Entry 7VXC (electron microscopy, 3.90 A resolution); this record covers chains D and C of the 4 polymer chains in the assembly.

# Chain D
Molecule: Spike glycoprotein
Source organism: Severe acute respiratory syndrome coronavirus 2
UniProtKB: P0DTC2 (SPIKE_SARS2); residue numbers follow UniProt; this construct covers 1-1208
Sequence (1261 residues; row label = number of the first residue in the row):
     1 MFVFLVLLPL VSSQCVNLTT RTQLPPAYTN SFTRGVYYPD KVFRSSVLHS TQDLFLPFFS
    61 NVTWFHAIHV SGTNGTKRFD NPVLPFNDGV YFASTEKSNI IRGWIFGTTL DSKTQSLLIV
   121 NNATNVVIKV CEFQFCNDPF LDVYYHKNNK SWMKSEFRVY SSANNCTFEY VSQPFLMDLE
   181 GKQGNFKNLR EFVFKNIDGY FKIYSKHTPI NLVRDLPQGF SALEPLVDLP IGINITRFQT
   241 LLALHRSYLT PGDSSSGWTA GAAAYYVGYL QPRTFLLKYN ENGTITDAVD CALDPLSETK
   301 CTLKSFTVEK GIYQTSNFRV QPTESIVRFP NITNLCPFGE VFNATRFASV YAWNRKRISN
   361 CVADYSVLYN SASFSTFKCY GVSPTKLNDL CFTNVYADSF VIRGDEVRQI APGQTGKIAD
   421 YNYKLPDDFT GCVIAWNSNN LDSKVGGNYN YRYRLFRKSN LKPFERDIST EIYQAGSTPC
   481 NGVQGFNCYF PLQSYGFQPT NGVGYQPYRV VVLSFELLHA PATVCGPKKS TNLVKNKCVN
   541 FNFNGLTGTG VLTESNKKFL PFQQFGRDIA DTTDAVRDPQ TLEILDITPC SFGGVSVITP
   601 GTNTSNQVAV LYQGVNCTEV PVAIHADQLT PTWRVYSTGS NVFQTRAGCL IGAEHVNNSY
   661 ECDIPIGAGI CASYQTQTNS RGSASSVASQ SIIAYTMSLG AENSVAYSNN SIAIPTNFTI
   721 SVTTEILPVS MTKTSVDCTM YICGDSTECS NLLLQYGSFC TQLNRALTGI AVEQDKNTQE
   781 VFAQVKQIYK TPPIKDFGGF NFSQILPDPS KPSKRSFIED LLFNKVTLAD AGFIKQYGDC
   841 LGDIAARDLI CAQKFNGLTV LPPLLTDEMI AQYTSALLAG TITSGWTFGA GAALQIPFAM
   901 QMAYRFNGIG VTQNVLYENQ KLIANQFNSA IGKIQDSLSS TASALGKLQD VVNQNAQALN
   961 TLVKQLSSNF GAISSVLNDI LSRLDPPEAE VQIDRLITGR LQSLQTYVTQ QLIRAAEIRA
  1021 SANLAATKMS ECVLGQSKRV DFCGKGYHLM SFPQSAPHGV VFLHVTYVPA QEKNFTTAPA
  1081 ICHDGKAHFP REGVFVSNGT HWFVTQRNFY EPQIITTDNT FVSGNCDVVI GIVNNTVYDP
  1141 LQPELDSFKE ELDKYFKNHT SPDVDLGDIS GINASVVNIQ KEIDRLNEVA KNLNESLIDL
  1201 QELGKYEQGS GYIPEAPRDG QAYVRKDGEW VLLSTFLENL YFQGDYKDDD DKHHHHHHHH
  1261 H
Disordered / not traced: 1-13, 70-76, 248-254, 621-640, 677-688, 828-847, 1148-1261
Disulfides: C131-C166, C291-C301, C336-C361, C379-C432, C391-C525, C480-C488, C538-C590, C617-C649, C662-C671, C738-C760, C743-C749, C1032-C1043, C1082-C1126
Differences from the reference sequence: variant D142 (Gly in P0DTC2), K154 (Glu in P0DTC2), R452 (Leu in P0DTC2), Q484 (Glu in P0DTC2), G614 (Asp in P0DTC2), R681 (Pro in P0DTC2), G682 (Arg in P0DTC2), S683 (Arg in P0DTC2), S685 (Arg in P0DTC2), P986 (Lys in P0DTC2), P987 (Val in P0DTC2); expression tag (1209-1261)
UniProt features mapped onto this chain:
  - region: N280 to C301 (Putative superantigen), R403 to D405 (Integrin-binding motif), N448 to Y451, Y453 to F456 (Immunodominant HLA epitope recognized by the CD8+), S816 to Y837 (Fusion peptide 1), K835 to F855 (Fusion peptide 2), D1163 to E1202 (Heptad repeat 2)
  - site: R815, S816 (Cleavage)
  - glycosylation: N17 (N-linked (GlcNAc...) (complex) asparagine), N61 (N-linked (GlcNAc...) (hybrid) asparagine), N74 (N-linked (GlcNAc...) (complex) asparagine), N122 (N-linked (GlcNAc...) (hybrid) asparagine), N149 (N-linked (GlcNAc...) (complex) asparagine), N165 (N-linked (GlcNAc...) (complex) asparagine), N234 (N-linked (GlcNAc...) (high mannose) asparagine), N282 (N-linked (GlcNAc...) (complex) asparagine), T323 (O-linked (GalNAc) threonine), S325 (O-linked (HexNAc...) serine), N331 (N-linked (GlcNAc...) (complex) asparagine), N343 (N-linked (GlcNAc...) (complex) asparagine), N603 (N-linked (GlcNAc...) (hybrid) asparagine), N616 (N-linked (GlcNAc...) (complex) asparagine), N657 (N-linked (GlcNAc...) (complex) asparagine), T676 (O-linked (GlcNAc...) threonine), T678 (O-linked (GlcNAc...) threonine), N709 (N-linked (GlcNAc...) (high mannose) asparagine), N717 (N-linked (GlcNAc...) (hybrid) asparagine), N801 (N-linked (GlcNAc...) (hybrid) asparagine) and 6 more in UniProt

# Chain C
Molecule: Angiotensin-converting enzyme 2
Source organism: Homo sapiens
Notes: EC 3.4.17.23, 3.4.17.-
UniProtKB: Q9BYF1 (ACE2_HUMAN); residues 17-615 here = UniProt positions 17-615
Sequence (625 residues; each row starts with the number of its first residue; numbering starts at 0):
     0 MHSSALLCCL VLLTGVRAQS TIEEQAKTFL DKFNHEAEDL FYQSSLASWN YNTNITEENV
    60 QNMNNAGDKW SAFLKEQSTL AQMYPLQEIQ NLTVKLQLQA LQQNGSSVLS EDKSKRLNTI
   120 LNTMSTIYST GKVCNPDNPQ ECLLLEPGLN EIMANSLDYN ERLWAWESWR SEVGKQLRPL
   180 YEEYVVLKNE MARANHYEDY GDYWRGDYEV NGVDGYDYSR GQLIEDVEHT FEEIKPLYEH
   240 LHAYVRAKLM NAYPSYISPI GCLPAHLLGD MWGRFWTNLY SLTVPFGQKP NIDVTDAMVD
   300 QAWDAQRIFK EAEKFFVSVG LPNMTQGFWE NSMLTDPGNV QKAVCHPTAW DLGKGDFRIL
   360 MCTKVTMDDF LTAHHEMGHI QYDMAYAAQP FLLRNGANEG FHEAVGEIMS LSAATPKHLK
   420 SIGLLSPDFQ EDNETEINFL LKQALTIVGT LPFTYMLEKW RWMVFKGEIP KDQWMKKWWE
   480 MKREIVGVVE PVPHDETYCD PASLFHVSND YSFIRYYTRT LYQFQFQEAL CQAAKHEGPL
   540 HKCDISNSTE AGQKLFNMLR LGKSEPWTLA LENVVGAKNM NVRPLLNYFE PLFTWLKDQN
   600 KNSFVGWSTD WSPYADHHHH HHHHH
Disordered / not traced: 0-18, 616-624
Disulfides: C133-C141, C344-C361, C530-C542
Differences from the reference sequence: initiating methionine (0); expression tag (1-16, 616-624)
UniProt features mapped onto this chain:
  - region (Interaction with SARS-CoV spike glycoprotein): D30 to Y41, M82 to P84, K353 to R357
  - active site: E375 (Proton acceptor), H505 (Proton donor)
  - binding site (chloride): R169, W477, K481
  - binding site (substrate): R273, H345, P346, Y515
  - binding site (Zn(2+)): H374, H378, E402
  - glycosylation (N-linked (GlcNAc...) asparagine): N53, N90, N103, N322, N432, N546

# How chain D and chain C interact
Pairs across the interface (32; chain D residue first):
  R403(D) - H34(C)  hydrogen bond
  Y449(D) - Q42(C)
  Y453(D) - H34(C)  hydrogen bond
  L455(D) - K31(C)
  F456(D) - T27(C)
  F456(D) - D30(C)
  F456(D) - K31(C)
  G476(D) - Q24(C)
  F486(D) - M82(C)  hydrophobic
  F486(D) - Y83(C)  hydrophobic
  N487(D) - Q24(C)
  N487(D) - Y83(C)  hydrogen bond
  Y489(D) - T27(C)
  Y489(D) - F28(C)
  Y489(D) - K31(C)
  F490(D) - K31(C)
  Q493(D) - K31(C)
  Q493(D) - H34(C)
  S494(D) - H34(C)  hydrogen bond (backbone-side chain)
  G496(D) - K353(C)
  Q498(D) - Y41(C)
  T500(D) - Y41(C)  hydrogen bond
  T500(D) - D355(C)
  T500(D) - R357(C)
  N501(D) - Y41(C)
  N501(D) - K353(C)
  G502(D) - K353(C)  hydrogen bond (backbone-backbone)
  G502(D) - G354(C)
  G502(D) - D355(C)
  Y505(D) - K353(C)
  Y505(D) - G354(C)
  Y505(D) - R393(C)  hydrogen bond
Other interface residues (no listed pair), chain D (22 interface residues in all): G446, Y473, A475, S477
Other interface residues (no listed pair), chain C (21 interface residues in all): E35, E37, D38, L45, L79, A386

# Overview
The interface between chain D and chain C involves 22 residues on one side and 21 on the other, with 7
hydrogen bonds. Polar contacts include R403(D)-H34(C), Y453(D)-H34(C) and N487(D)-Y83(C).
Chain D is Spike glycoprotein (Severe acute respiratory syndrome coronavirus 2) and chain C is
Angiotensin-converting enzyme 2 (Homo sapiens); the structure, SARS-CoV-2 Kappa variant spike protein in C3
state, was determined by electron microscopy, deposited together with 7VX4, 7VX5, 7VX9, 7VXA, 7VXB, 7VXD and 3
further entries.
